PDB entry 4K90 | X-ray diffraction, 1.80 A resolution | chains A and B

== Chain A ==
Molecule: Extracellular metalloproteinase mep
From: Aspergillus fumigatus
Notes: EC 3.4.24.-
Reference sequence: P46075 (ELM_ASPFU); numbering as in UniProt (aligned over 246-634)
Chain sequence (389 residues; row label = number of the first residue in the row):
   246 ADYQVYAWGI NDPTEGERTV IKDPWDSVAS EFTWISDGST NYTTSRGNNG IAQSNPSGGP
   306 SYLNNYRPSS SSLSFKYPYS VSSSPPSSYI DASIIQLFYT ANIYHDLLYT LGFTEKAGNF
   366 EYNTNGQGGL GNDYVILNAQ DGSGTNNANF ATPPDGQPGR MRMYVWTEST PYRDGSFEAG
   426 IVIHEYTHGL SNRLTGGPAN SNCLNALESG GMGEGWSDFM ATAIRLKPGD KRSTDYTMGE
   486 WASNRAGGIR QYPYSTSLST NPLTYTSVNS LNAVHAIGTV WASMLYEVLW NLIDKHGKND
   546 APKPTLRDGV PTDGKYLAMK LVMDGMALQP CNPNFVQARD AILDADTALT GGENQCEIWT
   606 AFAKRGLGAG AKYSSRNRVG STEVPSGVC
Curated features (UniProtKB/Swiss-Prot):
  - active site: Glu430
  - binding site (Ca(2+)): Asn364, Leu375, Asp378, Asp400, Asn437, Arg438, Thr440, Gly442, Asn445
  - binding site (Zn(2+)): His429, His433, Glu459
  - site: Arg470 (Important for proper folding of the protein and catalytic activity)
  - glycosylation: Asn286 (N-linked (GlcNAc...) asparagine)
  - natural variant: Asp419 (D419N: In strain: Isolate 13), Cys448 to Asn450 (sequence variant, change not given here; In strain: Isolate 13), Thr482 (T482A: In strain: Isolate 13), Met529 (M529I: In strain: Isolate 13), Leu573 (L573F: In strain: Isolate 13), Pro578 (P578A: In strain: Isolate 13)
  - mutagenesis: Arg470 (R470E: Loss of secretion; R470K: Normal secretion level; R470S/A: Slightly increased secretion level), Cys634 (C634A: Catalytically active against casein)
Disulfides: Cys448-Cys576, Cys601-Cys634
Metal / ion sites: Ca2+ site 1: Asn364, Leu375, Asp378, Asp400; Zn2+: His429, His433, Glu459 (shared with Glu245(B) of chain B); Ca2+ site 2: Asn437, Arg438, Thr440, Gly442, Asn445
Residues lining bound ligands:
  - boric acid (BO3), molecule 1: Pro399, Ala444, Asn445, Asn447
  - boric acid (BO3), molecule 2: Gln600, Trp604, Pro630, Val633
  - malonic acid (MLA): Asn392, Ala393, Ile426, His429, Glu430, Ile494, Arg495, His520

== Chain B ==
Molecule: Extracellular metalloproteinase mep
From: Aspergillus fumigatus
Notes: EC 3.4.24.-; fragment: Prodomain
Reference sequence: P46075 (ELM_ASPFU); residues 31-245 here = UniProt positions 31-245
Chain sequence (215 residues; numbered 31 to 245; the number before each row is that of its first residue):
    31 TVDLNAFRLK SLAKYVNATE TVIEAPSSFA PFKPQSYVEV ATQHVKMIAP DATFRVVDDH
    91 YVGDNGVAHV HFRQTANGLD IDNADFNVNV GKDGKVFSYG NSFYTGQIPS SAALTKRDFS
   151 DPVTALKGTT NTLQLPITVD SASSESTEEK ESYVFKGVSG TVSDPKAKLV YFVKDDGTLA
   211 LAWRVETDID SNWLLTYIDA KSGEEIHGVV DYVAE
Unresolved in the structure: 58-63, 178-179
Curated features (UniProtKB/Swiss-Prot):
  - binding site (Zn(2+)): Glu245
  - glycosylation: Asn47 (N-linked (GlcNAc) asparagine)
  - natural variant: Gln137 (Q137K: In strain: Isolate 13), Ala197 (A197P: In strain: Isolate 13)
Covalently attached groups: N-acetylglucosamine (NAG) linked to Asn47
Metal / ion sites: Zn2+: Glu245 (shared with His429(A), His433(A), Glu459(A) of chain A)
Residues lining bound ligands:
  - boric acid (BO3), molecule 1: Lys76, Ala82, Thr83, Phe84
  - boric acid (BO3), molecule 2: Arg85, Arg103, Asp112, Arg214, Tyr227, Tyr242

== Interface between chain A and chain B ==
Contacting residue pairs (92; chain A residue first):
  Gly303(A) - Asp220(B)
  Gly304(A) - Asp220(B)
  Pro305(A) - Val192(B)  hydrophobic
  Pro305(A) - Asp220(B)
  Gly357(A) - Asp94(B)
  Lys361(A) - Tyr91(B)
  Lys361(A) - Val92(B)  hydrogen bond (side chain-backbone)
  Ala362(A) - Tyr91(B)
  Asn392(A) - Glu245(B)  hydrogen bond
  Ala393(A) - Glu245(B)
  Asn394(A) - Val243(B)
  Asn394(A) - Ala244(B)
  Phe395(A) - Tyr242(B)
  Phe395(A) - Val243(B)
  Phe395(A) - Ala244(B)  hydrogen bond (backbone-backbone)
  Ala396(A) - Tyr242(B)
  Ala396(A) - Val243(B)  hydrophobic
  Thr397(A) - Tyr242(B)  hydrogen bond (backbone-backbone)
  Pro398(A) - Trp223(B)  hydrophobic
  Pro398(A) - Tyr242(B)  hydrophobic
  Pro399(A) - Tyr242(B)
  Gln402(A) - Trp223(B)
  Arg405(A) - Asp218(B)  salt bridge
  Arg405(A) - Asp220(B)  salt bridge
  Arg405(A) - Trp223(B)
  Arg407(A) - Asp220(B)  salt bridge
  Arg407(A) - Ser221(B)
  His429(A) - Glu245(B)  hydrogen bond (side chain-backbone)
  Glu430(A) - Ala244(B)
  Glu430(A) - Glu245(B)
  His433(A) - Ala244(B)
  His433(A) - Glu245(B)  hydrogen bond (side chain-backbone)
  Leu439(A) - Tyr91(B)
  Gly441(A) - His101(B)  hydrogen bond (backbone-side chain)
  Gly442(A) - Asp89(B)
  Gly442(A) - His101(B)
  Pro443(A) - Asp89(B)
  Ala444(A) - Val87(B)  hydrophobic
  Ala444(A) - Asp89(B)  hydrogen bond (backbone-side chain)
  Asn445(A) - Arg103(B)
  Asn445(A) - Asp115(B)
  Ser446(A) - Tyr242(B)
  Asn447(A) - Leu39(B)
  Asn447(A) - Leu225(B)
  Asn447(A) - Tyr227(B)  hydrogen bond
  Asn447(A) - Val240(B)
  Asn447(A) - Tyr242(B)
  Asn450(A) - Arg38(B)  hydrogen bond (backbone-side chain)
  Asn450(A) - Val239(B)
  Asn450(A) - Val240(B)
  Asn450(A) - Asp241(B)
  Ala451(A) - Leu39(B)
  Ala451(A) - Lys40(B)
  Ala451(A) - Ser41(B)
  Leu452(A) - Arg38(B)
  Ser454(A) - Ser41(B)
  Glu459(A) - Glu245(B)
  Asn517(A) - Asn35(B)  hydrogen bond (backbone-side chain)
  Val519(A) - Arg38(B)
  His520(A) - Glu245(B)  hydrogen bond (side chain-backbone)
  Lys565(A) - Asp94(B)  salt bridge
  Asp569(A) - Asn95(B)
  Ala572(A) - Tyr91(B)
  Ala572(A) - His99(B)  hydrogen bond (backbone-side chain)
  Ala572(A) - Asn119(B)
  Leu573(A) - Tyr45(B)
  Leu573(A) - His99(B)
  Leu573(A) - Asn117(B)
  Leu573(A) - Asn119(B)  hydrogen bond (backbone-side chain)
  Gln574(A) - Asn117(B)
  Pro575(A) - Ala43(B)  hydrophobic
  Pro575(A) - Tyr45(B)
  Pro575(A) - Asn117(B)
  Cys576(A) - Ala43(B)
  Cys576(A) - Asp115(B)
  Asn577(A) - Leu39(B)
  Asn577(A) - Lys40(B)
  Asn577(A) - Ser41(B)
  Gln582(A) - Ala43(B)  hydrogen bond (side chain-backbone)
  Gln582(A) - Lys44(B)
  Gln582(A) - Tyr45(B)
  Asp585(A) - Tyr45(B)
  Asp585(A) - Asn47(B)  hydrogen bond
  Ala586(A) - Tyr45(B)
  Asp589(A) - Tyr45(B)  hydrogen bond
  Asp589(A) - Asn47(B)
  Asp589(A) - Ala48(B)  hydrogen bond (side chain-backbone)
  Asp589(A) - Phe127(B)
  Thr592(A) - Phe127(B)
  Ala593(A) - Val97(B)  hydrophobic
  Ala593(A) - Phe127(B)  hydrophobic
  Tyr618(A) - Ser41(B)  hydrogen bond
Also at the interface, not in a pair above, chain A (56 interface residues in all): Thr355, Leu356, Glu453, Pro578, Leu594
Also at the interface, not in a pair above, chain B (41 interface residues in all): Leu42, Ser128, Gly130

== In short ==
The interface between chain A and chain B involves 56 residues on one side and 41 on the other, with 19
hydrogen bonds and 4 salt bridges. Among the polar pairs are Arg405(A)-Asp218(B), Arg405(A)-Asp220(B) and
Arg407(A)-Asp220(B).
Here chain A is Extracellular metalloproteinase mep and chain B is Extracellular metalloproteinase mep, both
from Aspergillus fumigatus. Entry 4K90 (Extracellular metalloproteinase from Aspergillus) was determined by
X-ray diffraction.
